4E7J - chains A and D of the 5 polymer chains in the assembly; structure by X-ray diffraction, 3.15 A resolution.

# Chain A
Molecule: Pro-Pol polyprotein
Source organism: Human spumaretrovirus
Notes: EC 2.7.7.49, 2.7.7.7, 3.1.26.4, 3.4.23.-
UniProt: P14350 (POL_FOAMV); residues 1-392 here correspond to UniProt positions 752-1143 (UniProt number = residue number + 751)
Chain sequence (395 residues; row label = number of the first residue in the row; numbers below 1 keep their minus sign (Gly-2 is residue -2)):
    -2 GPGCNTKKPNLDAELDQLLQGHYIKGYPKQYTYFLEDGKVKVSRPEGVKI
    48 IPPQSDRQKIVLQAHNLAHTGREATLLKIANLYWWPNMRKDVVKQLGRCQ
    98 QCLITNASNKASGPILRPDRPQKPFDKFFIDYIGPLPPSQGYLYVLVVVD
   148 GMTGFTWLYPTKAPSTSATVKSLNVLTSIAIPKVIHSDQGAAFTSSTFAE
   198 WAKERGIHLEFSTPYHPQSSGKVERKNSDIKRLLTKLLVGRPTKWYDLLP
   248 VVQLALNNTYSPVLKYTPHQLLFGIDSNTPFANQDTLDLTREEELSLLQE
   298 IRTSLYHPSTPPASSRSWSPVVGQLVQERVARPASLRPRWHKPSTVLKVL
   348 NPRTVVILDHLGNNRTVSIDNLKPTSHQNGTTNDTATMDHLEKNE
Disordered / not traced: -2 to 9, 375-392
Construct notes: expression tag (-2 to 0)
Ion coordination: Zn2+: His62, His66, Cys96, Cys99
UniProt features mapped onto this chain:
  - binding site (Mg(2+)): Asp123, Asp185

# Chain D
Molecule: 17-nt DNA strand
Sequence (17 nucleotides; row label = number of the first residue in the row):
     1 TGCGAAATTCCATGACA

# Interface between chain A and chain D
Residue-residue contacts (11; chain A residue first):
  Pro214(A) with DA17(D), base contact
  Gln215(A) with DA17(D), base contact
  Glu221(A) with DC16(D), sugar contact; DA17(D), phosphate contact
  Arg222(A) with DG14(D), base contact; DA15(D), base contact; DC16(D), base contact
  Asn224(A) with DC16(D), phosphate contact
  Ser225(A) with DC16(D), sugar contact
  Lys228(A) with DA17(D), salt bridge to the phosphate
  Lys262(A) with DT9(D), salt bridge to the phosphate
Interface residues without a listed pair, chain A (10 interface residues in all): Asp128, Ile130

# In short
10 residues of chain A and 5 residues of chain D are in contact, with 2 salt bridges. Among the polar pairs
are Lys228(A)-DA17(D) and Lys262(A)-DT9(D). His62(A), His66(A), Cys96(A) and Cys99(A) coordinate Zn2+. From
UniProt: Mg2+-binding residues Asp123(A) and Asp185(A) on chain A.
Here chain A is Pro-Pol polyprotein (Human spumaretrovirus) and chain D is a 17-nt DNA strand. Entry 4E7J (PFV
integrase Target Capture Complex, Apo form (TCC-Apo), at 3.15 A resolution) was determined by X-ray
diffraction, deposited together with 4E7H, 4E7I, 4E7K and 4E7L.
